Entry 7PTP (electron microscopy, 11.58 A resolution (very low resolution: no residue pairs are listed; an interface is given only as per-side residue counts)); this record covers chains A and E of the 5 polymer chains in the assembly.

== Chain A (and E) ==
Molecule: Cell surface glycoprotein
Source organism: Haloferax volcanii (strain ATCC 29605 / DSM 3757 / JCM 8879 / NBRC 14742 / NCIMB 2012 / VKM B-1768 / DS2)
Notes: chain E of this document is another copy of the same molecule, construct and numbering; everything in this record applies to it too
UniProt: P25062 (CSG_HALVD); numbering as in UniProt (aligned over 35-827)
Amino-acid sequence (793 residues; each row starts with the number of its first residue):
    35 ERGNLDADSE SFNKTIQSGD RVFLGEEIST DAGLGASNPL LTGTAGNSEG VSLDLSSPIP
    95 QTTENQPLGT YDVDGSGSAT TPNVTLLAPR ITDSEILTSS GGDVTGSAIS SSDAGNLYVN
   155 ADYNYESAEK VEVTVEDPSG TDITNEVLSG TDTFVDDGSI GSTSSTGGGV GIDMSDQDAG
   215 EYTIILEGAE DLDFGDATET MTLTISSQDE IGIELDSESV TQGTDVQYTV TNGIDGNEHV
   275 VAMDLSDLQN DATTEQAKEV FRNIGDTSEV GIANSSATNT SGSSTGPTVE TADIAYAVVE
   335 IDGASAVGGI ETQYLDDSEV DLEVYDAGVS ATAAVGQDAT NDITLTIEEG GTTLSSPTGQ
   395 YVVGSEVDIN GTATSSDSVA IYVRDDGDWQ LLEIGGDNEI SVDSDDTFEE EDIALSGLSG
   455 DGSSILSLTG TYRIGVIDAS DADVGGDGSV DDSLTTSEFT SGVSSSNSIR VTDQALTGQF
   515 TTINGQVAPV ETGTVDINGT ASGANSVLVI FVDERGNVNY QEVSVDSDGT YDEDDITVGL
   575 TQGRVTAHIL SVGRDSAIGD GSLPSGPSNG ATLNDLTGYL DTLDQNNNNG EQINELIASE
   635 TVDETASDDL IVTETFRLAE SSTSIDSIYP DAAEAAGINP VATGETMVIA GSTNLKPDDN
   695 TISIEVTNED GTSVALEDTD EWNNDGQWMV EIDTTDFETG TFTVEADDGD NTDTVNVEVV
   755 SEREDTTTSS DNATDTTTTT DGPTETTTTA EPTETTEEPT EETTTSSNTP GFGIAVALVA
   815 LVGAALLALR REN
Unresolved in the structure: 760-827
Curated features (UniProtKB/Swiss-Prot):
  - motif: Pro-804 to Phe-806 (PGF sorting signal)
  - site: Asn-404 (Not glycosylated)
  - glycosylation (N-linked (Glc...) asparagine): Asn-47, Asn-117, Asn-308, Asn-313, Asn-532, Asn-766
  - mutagenesis: Gly-805 to Phe-806 (Loss of ArtA-dependent C-terminal processing. Lack of lipid modification. Forms a thicker S-layer)

== How chain A and chain E interact ==
At this resolution (12 A) residue pairs are not listed: 27 residues of chain A and 30 of chain E lie at the interface.

== In short ==
The interface between chain A and chain E involves 27 residues on one side and 30 on the other. From UniProt:
2 mutagenesis sites on chain A.
Both chains are Cell surface glycoprotein (Haloferax volcanii (strain ATCC 29605 / DSM 3757 / JCM 8879 / NBRC
14742 / NCIMB 2012 / VKM B-1768 / DS2)). Entry 7PTP (In-situ structure of pentameric S-layer protein) was
determined by electron microscopy (same publication as 7PTR and 7PTU).
